6OOZ - chains B and C of the 3 polymer chains in the assembly; structure by X-ray diffraction, 2.80 A resolution.

# Chain B (and C)
Molecule: Tumor necrosis factor
Organism: Homo sapiens
Notes: chain C of this document is another copy of the same molecule, construct and numbering; everything in this record applies to it too
UniProt: P01375 (TNFA_HUMAN); residues 1-157 here correspond to UniProt positions 77-233 (UniProt number = residue number + 76)
Chain sequence (157 residues; each row starts with the number of its first residue):
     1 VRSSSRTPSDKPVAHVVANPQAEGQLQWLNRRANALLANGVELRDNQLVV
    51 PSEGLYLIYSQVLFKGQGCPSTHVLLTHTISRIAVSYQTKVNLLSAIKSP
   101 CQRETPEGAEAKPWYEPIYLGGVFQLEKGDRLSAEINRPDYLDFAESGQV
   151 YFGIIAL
Disordered / not traced: 1-5, 71-72, 102-109 (chain C: 1-9, 21-22, 31-37, 70-71, 86-87, 105-110, 145-147)
Disulfide bonds: C69-C101
Small-molecule neighbours: A6Y ((S)-{1-[(2,5-dimethylphenyl)methyl]-1H-benzimidazol-2-yl}(pyridin-4-yl)methanol): L57, I58, Y59, Y119, G121, G122, I155
Curated features (UniProtKB/Swiss-Prot):
  - glycosylation: S4 (O-linked (GalNAc...) serine)
From the paper describing this entry:
  - binding site for A6Y: Y119
  - mutagenesis - L57F: unchanged signaling (HEK assay)

# Chain B / chain C interface
Pairs across the interface (51):
  S9(B) - L55(C)
  S9(B) - L157(C)  hydrogen bond (side chain-backbone)
  K11(B) - L157(C)  hydrogen bond (side chain-backbone)
  V13(B) - V123(C)  hydrophobic
  V13(B) - L157(C)  hydrophobic
  A14(B) - V123(C)
  H15(B) - L94(C)
  H15(B) - V123(C)
  H15(B) - F124(C)
  N34(B) - R82(C)  hydrogen bond
  N34(B) - V91(C)
  N34(B) - L93(C)
  N34(B) - F124(C)
  L36(B) - L55(C)  hydrophobic
  L36(B) - V123(C)
  L36(B) - Q125(C)
  Y59(B) - G121(C)
  Y59(B) - G122(C)
  Y59(B) - V123(C)  hydrogen bond (side chain-backbone)
  Q61(B) - S95(C)  hydrogen bond (side chain-backbone)
  Q61(B) - A96(C)
  Q61(B) - Y119(C)
  Q61(B) - L120(C)
  L63(B) - I97(C)
  K112(B) - H73(C)
  P113(B) - H73(C)  hydrogen bond (backbone-side chain)
  W114(B) - S99(C)
  Y115(B) - L75(C)  hydrophobic
  Y115(B) - I97(C)
  Y115(B) - S99(C)  hydrogen bond (backbone-side chain)
  P117(B) - A96(C)  hydrophobic
  P117(B) - I97(C)
  P117(B) - K98(C)
  Y119(B) - Y119(C)
  Y119(B) - G121(C)  hydrogen bond (side chain-backbone)
  E146(B) - N92(C)
  E146(B) - S95(C)
  S147(B) - N92(C)  hydrogen bond (backbone-side chain)
  S147(B) - S95(C)
  G148(B) - L93(C)
  G148(B) - L94(C)
  G148(B) - S95(C)  hydrogen bond (backbone-backbone)
  Q149(B) - S95(C)
  Q149(B) - I97(C)
  Y151(B) - L94(C)
  Y151(B) - L120(C)
  Y151(B) - G121(C)
  I154(B) - V123(C)
  I155(B) - L57(C)  hydrophobic
  I155(B) - V123(C)  hydrophobic
  I155(B) - L157(C)  hydrophobic
Other interface residues (no listed pair), chain B (26 interface residues in all): N39, L57, D143
Other interface residues (no listed pair), chain C (23 interface residues in all): T79

# Overview
26 residues of chain B and 23 residues of chain C are in contact, with 10 hydrogen bonds. Polar pairs include
S9(B)-L157(C), K11(B)-L157(C) and N34(B)-R82(C). Bound to chain B: compound A6Y. From the paper: a binding
site for A6Y at Y119(B); L57F of chain B leaves signaling (HEK assay) unchanged.
Chain B and chain C are both Tumor necrosis factor (Homo sapiens); the structure, Asymmetric hTNF-alpha, was
determined by X-ray diffraction together with 6OOY and 6OP0 from the same study.
